PDB entry 9EOK | electron microscopy, 23.00 A resolution (very low resolution: no residue pairs are listed; an interface is given only as per-side residue counts) | chains G and H of the 42 polymer chains in the assembly

[Chain G (and H)]
Protein: Tubulin alpha chain
Source organism: Xenopus laevis
Notes: chain H of this document is another copy of the same molecule, construct and numbering; everything in this record applies to it too
UniProt: Q5U4V6 (Q5U4V6_XENLA); numbering as in UniProt (aligned over 1-450)
Amino-acid sequence (450 residues; numbered 1 to 450; the number before each row is that of its first residue):
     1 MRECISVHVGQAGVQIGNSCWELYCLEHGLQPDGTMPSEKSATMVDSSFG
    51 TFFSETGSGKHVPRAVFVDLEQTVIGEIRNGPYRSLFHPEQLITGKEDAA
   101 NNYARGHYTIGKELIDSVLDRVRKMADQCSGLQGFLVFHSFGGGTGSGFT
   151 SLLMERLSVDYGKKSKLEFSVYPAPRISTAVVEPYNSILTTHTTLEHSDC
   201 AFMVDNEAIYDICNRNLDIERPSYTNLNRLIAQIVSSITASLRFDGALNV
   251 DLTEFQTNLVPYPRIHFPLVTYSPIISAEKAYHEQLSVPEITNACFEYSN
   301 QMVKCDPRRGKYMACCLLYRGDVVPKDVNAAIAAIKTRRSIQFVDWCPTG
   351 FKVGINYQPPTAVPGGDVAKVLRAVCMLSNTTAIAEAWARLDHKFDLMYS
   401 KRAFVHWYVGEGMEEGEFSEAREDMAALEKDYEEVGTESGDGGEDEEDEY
Disordered / not traced: 39-45, 438-450
Small-molecule neighbours: GTP (guanosine-5'-triphosphate): Gly-10, Gln-11, Ala-12, Gln-15, Asp-98, Ala-99, Ala-100, Asn-101, Ser-140, Gly-142, Gly-143, Gly-144, Thr-145, Gly-146, Val-171, Thr-179, Glu-183, Asn-206, Tyr-224, Leu-227, Asn-228, Ile-231

[How chain G and chain H interact]
At this resolution (23 A) residue pairs are not listed: 41 residues of chain G and 30 of chain H lie at the interface.

[Summary]
41 residues of chain G face 30 of chain H across their interface. Bound to chain G: GTP.
Chain G and chain H are both Tubulin alpha chain (Xenopus laevis); the structure, Minus end of the vertebrate
gamma-tubulin ring complex-capped microtubule, was determined by electron microscopy, deposited together with
9EOJ.
